6XAV - chains H and J of the 16 polymer chains in the assembly; structure by electron microscopy, 7.70 A resolution (low resolution: residue-level contacts below are approximate; hydrogen-bond / salt-bridge calls are withheld).

Chain H:
Name: DNA-directed RNA polymerase subunit alpha
Source organism: Escherichia coli K-12
Notes: EC 2.7.7.6
UniProtKB: P0A7Z4 (RPOA_ECOLI); residue numbers follow UniProt; this construct covers 1-329
Sequence (329 residues; numbered 1 to 329; the number before each row is that of its first residue):
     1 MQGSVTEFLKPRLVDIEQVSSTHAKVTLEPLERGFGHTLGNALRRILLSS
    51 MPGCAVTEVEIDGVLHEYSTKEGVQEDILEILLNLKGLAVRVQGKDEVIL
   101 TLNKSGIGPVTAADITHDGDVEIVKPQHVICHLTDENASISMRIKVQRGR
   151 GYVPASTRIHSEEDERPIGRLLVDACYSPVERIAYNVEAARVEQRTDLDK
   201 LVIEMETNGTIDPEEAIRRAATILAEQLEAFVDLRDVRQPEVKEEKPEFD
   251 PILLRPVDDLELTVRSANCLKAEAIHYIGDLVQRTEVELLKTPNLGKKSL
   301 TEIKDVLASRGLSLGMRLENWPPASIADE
Disordered / not traced: 1-3, 159-169, 233-329
Swiss-Prot annotation at these positions:
  - region: Glu162 to Glu165 (Required for interaction with Crp at class II promoters)
  - modified residue: Arg265 (ADP-ribosylarginine), Lys297 (N6-acetyllysine), Lys298 (N6-acetyllysine)
  - mutagenesis: Arg45 (R45C: In rpoA112; temperature-sensitive, blocks RNA polymerase assembly), Glu162 to Glu165 (5-fold decrease in CRP-class II promoter-dependent transcription), Glu165 (E165K: 5-fold decrease in CRP-class II promoter-dependent transcription), Arg191 (R191C: In rpoA101; temperature-sensitive)

Chain J:
Name: DNA-directed RNA polymerase subunit beta'
Source organism: Escherichia coli K-12
Notes: EC 2.7.7.6
UniProtKB: P0A8T7 (RPOC_ECOLI); numbering as in UniProt (aligned over 2-1407)
Sequence (1416 residues; each row starts with the number of its first residue):
     1 VKDLLKFLKAQTKTEEFDAIKIALASPDMIRSWSFGEVKKPETINYRTFK
    51 PERDGLFCARIFGPVKDYECLCGKYKRLKHRGVICEKCGVEVTQTKVRRE
   101 RMGHIELASPTAHIWFLKSLPSRIGLLLDMPLRDIERVLYFESYVVIEGG
   151 MTNLERQQILTEEQYLDALEEFGDEFDAKMGAEAIQALLKSMDLEQECEQ
   201 LREELNETNSETKRKKLTKRIKLLEAFVQSGNKPEWMILTVLPVLPPDLR
   251 PLVPLDGGRFATSDLNDLYRRVINRNNRLKRLLDLAAPDIIVRNEKRMLQ
   301 EAVDALLDNGRRGRAITGSNKRPLKSLADMIKGKQGRFRQNLLGKRVDYS
   351 GRSVITVGPYLRLHQCGLPKKMALELFKPFIYGKLELRGLATTIKAAKKM
   401 VEREEAVVWDILDEVIREHPVLLNRAPTLHRLGIQAFEPVLIEGKAIQLH
   451 PLVCAAYNADFDGDQMAVHVPLTLEAQLEARALMMSTNNILSPANGEPII
   501 VPSQDVVLGLYYMTRDCVNAKGEGMVLTGPKEAERLYRSGLASLHARVKV
   551 RITEYEKDANGELVAKTSLKDTTVGRAILWMIVPKGLPYSIVNQALGKKA
   601 ISKMLNTCYRILGLKPTVIFADQIMYTGFAYAARSGASVGIDDMVIPEKK
   651 HEIISEAEAEVAEIQEQFQSGLVTAGERYNKVIDIWAAANDRVSKAMMDN
   701 LQTETVINRDGQEEKQVSFNSIYMMADSGARGSAAQIRQLAGMRGLMAKP
   751 DGSIIETPITANFREGLNVLQYFISTHGARKGLADTALKTANSGYLTRRL
   801 VDVAQDLVVTEDDCGTHEGIMMTPVIEGGDVKEPLRDRVLGRVTAEDVLK
   851 PGTADILVPRNTLLHEQWCDLLEENSVDAVKVRSVVSCDTDFGVCAHCYG
   901 RDLARGHIINKGEAIGVIAAQSIGEPGTQLTMRTFHIGGAASRAAAESSI
   951 QVKNKGSIKLSNVKSVVNSSGKLVITSRNTELKLIDEFGRTKESYKVPYG
  1001 AVLAKGDGEQVAGGETVANWDPHTMPVITEVSGFVRFTDMIDGQTITRQT
  1051 DELTGLSSLVVLDSAERTAGGKDLRPALKIVDAQGNDVLIPGTDMPAQYF
  1101 LPGKAIVQLEDGVQISSGDTLARIPQESGGTKDITGGLPRVADLFEARRP
  1151 KEPAILAEISGIVSFGKETKGKRRLVITPVDGSDPYEEMIPKWRQLNVFE
  1201 GERVERGDVISDGPEAPHDILRLRGVHAVTRYIVNEVQDVYRLQGVKIND
  1251 KHIEVIVRQMLRKATIVNAGSSDFLEGEQVEYSRVKIANRELEANGKVGA
  1301 TYSRDLLGITKASLATESFISAASFQETTRVLTEAAVAGKRDELRGLKEN
  1351 VIVGRLIPAGTGYAYHQDRMRRRAAGEAPAAPQVTAEDASASLAELLNAG
  1401 LGGSDNELEVHHHHHH
Disordered / not traced: 934-947, 1083-1094, 1127-1135, 1374-1416
Construct notes: expression tag (1, 1408-1416)
Metal / ion sites: Zn2+ site 1: Leu71, Cys85, Cys88; Mg2+: Asp460, Asp464 (shared with 1 residue of chain R); Zn2+ site 2: Cys814, Cys888, Cys895, Cys898
Swiss-Prot annotation at these positions:
  - binding site (Zn(2+)): Cys70, Cys72, Cys85, Cys88, Cys814, Cys888, Cys895, Cys898
  - binding site (Mg(2+)): Asp460, Asp462, Asp464
  - modified residue: Lys983 (N6-acetyllysine)
  - mutagenesis: Gln504 (Q504P: Resistant to antibiotics salinamide A and B), Asn690 (N690D: Resistant to antibiotics salinamide A and B), Met697 (M697V: Resistant to antibiotics salinamide A and B), Ala735 (A735T: Resistant to antibiotics salinamide A and B), Arg738 (R738C/H/P/S: Resistant to antibiotics salinamide A and B), Ala748 (A748E: Resistant to antibiotics salinamide A and B), Pro758 (P758S/T: Resistant to antibiotics salinamide A and B), Phe763 (F763C: Resistant to antibiotics salinamide A and B), Ser775 (S775A: Resistant to antibiotics salinamide A and B), Ala779 (A779T/V: Resistant to antibiotics salinamide A and B), Arg780 (R780C: Resistant to antibiotics salinamide A and B), Gly782 (G782A/C: Resistant to antibiotics salinamide A and B), 1 further mutagenesis entry in UniProt

How chain H and chain J interact:
Contacting residue pairs (42):
  Arg44(H) - Arg538(J)
  Leu48(H) - Arg538(J)
  Leu48(H) - Ser539(J)
  Leu79(H) - Val526(J)
  Leu79(H) - Lys549(J)
  Glu80(H) - Arg551(J)
  Glu80(H) - Leu569(J)
  Leu83(H) - Val526(J)
  Leu83(H) - Leu527(J)
  Leu83(H) - Thr528(J)
  Leu83(H) - Arg551(J)
  Leu83(H) - Leu569(J)
  Asn84(H) - Arg551(J)
  Lys86(H) - Val526(J)
  Lys86(H) - Leu527(J)
  Lys86(H) - Thr528(J)
  Lys86(H) - Glu532(J)
  Gly87(H) - Thr528(J)
  Tyr152(H) - Leu527(J)
  Tyr152(H) - Glu532(J)
  Tyr152(H) - Leu536(J)
  Tyr152(H) - Leu541(J)
  Asp174(H) - Met525(J)
  Asp174(H) - Val526(J)
  Ser178(H) - Arg535(J)
  Val180(H) - Arg535(J)
  Glu181(H) - Lys531(J)
  Glu181(H) - Arg535(J)
  Arg182(H) - Glu534(J)
  Arg182(H) - Met581(J)
  Ile183(H) - Glu534(J)
  Arg191(H) - Lys370(J)
  Arg191(H) - Trp409(J)
  Arg191(H) - Asp410(J)
  Glu193(H) - Ala406(J)
  Glu193(H) - Trp409(J)
  Gln194(H) - Lys370(J)
  Gln194(H) - Trp409(J)
  Thr196(H) - Lys370(J)
  Thr196(H) - Glu443(J)
  Asp197(H) - Glu443(J)
  Glu206(H) - Lys531(J)
Other interface residues (no listed pair), chain H (25 interface residues in all): Ser49, Pro154, Cys176, Ala184
Other interface residues (no listed pair), chain J (22 interface residues in all): Asp413

Summary:
The interface between chain H and chain J involves 25 residues on one side and 22 on the other. From UniProt:
6 mutagenesis sites on chain H; 8 Zn2+-binding residues, 3 Mg2+-binding residues and 13 mutagenesis sites on
chain J.
Here chain H is DNA-directed RNA polymerase subunit alpha and chain J is DNA-directed RNA polymerase subunit
beta', both from Escherichia coli K-12. Entry 6XAV (CryoEM Structure of E. coli Rho-dependent Transcription
Pre-termination Complex bound with NusG) was determined by electron microscopy together with 6XAS from the
same study.
